Entry 5G3A (X-ray diffraction, 1.22 A resolution); this record covers chain A.

== Chain A ==
Molecule: Photosystem II manganese-stabilizing polypeptide
From: Thermosynechococcus elongatus
Notes: fragment: beta barrel domain, residues 45-272
UniProt: P0A432 (PSBO_SYNEL); the construct has insertions or renumbered stretches relative to UniProt, so the offset changes along the chain: 19-54 = UniProt 45-80; 57-141 = UniProt 90-174; 144-172 = UniProt 219-247
Chain sequence (172 residues; row label = number of the first residue in the row):
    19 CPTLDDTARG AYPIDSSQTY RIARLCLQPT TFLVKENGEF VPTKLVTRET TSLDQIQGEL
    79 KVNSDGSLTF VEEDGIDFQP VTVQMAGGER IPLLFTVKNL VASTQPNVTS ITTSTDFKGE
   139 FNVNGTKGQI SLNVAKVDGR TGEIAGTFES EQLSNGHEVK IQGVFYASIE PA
Differences from the reference sequence: linker (55-56, 142-143, 173-174)
Cystine bridges: Cys19-Cys44
Metal / ion sites: Ca2+: Thr131, Asn151, Val152

== Overview ==
The Ca2+ site is built by Thr131, Asn151 and Val152.
Chain A is Photosystem II manganese-stabilizing polypeptide (Thermosynechococcus elongatus); the structure,
PsbO subunit of Photosystem II, beta barrel domain at 100K, pH 10, was determined by X-ray diffraction (same
publication as 5G38 and 5G39).
